7P7G - chain A; structure by X-ray diffraction, 1.70 A resolution.

# Chain A
Name: Casein kinase I isoform delta
From: Homo sapiens
Notes: EC 2.7.11.1, 2.7.11.26
UniProt: P48730 (KC1D_HUMAN); residues 1-294 here = UniProt positions 1-294
Chain sequence (296 residues; numbered -1 to 294; the number before each row is that of its first residue; numbers below 1 keep their minus sign (Ser-1 is residue -1)):
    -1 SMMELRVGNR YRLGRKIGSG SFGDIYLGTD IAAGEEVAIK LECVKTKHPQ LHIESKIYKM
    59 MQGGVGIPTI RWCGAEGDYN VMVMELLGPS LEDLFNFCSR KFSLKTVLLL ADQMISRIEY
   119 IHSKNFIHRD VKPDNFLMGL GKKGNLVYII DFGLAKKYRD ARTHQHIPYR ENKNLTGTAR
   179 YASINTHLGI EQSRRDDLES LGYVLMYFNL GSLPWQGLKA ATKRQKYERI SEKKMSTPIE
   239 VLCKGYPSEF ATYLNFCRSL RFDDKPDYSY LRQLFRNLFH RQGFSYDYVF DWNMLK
Unresolved in the structure: -1 to 7
Sequence notes: expression tag (-1 to 0)
Modified residues: Thr220 (phosphothreonine; TPO)
UniProt features mapped onto this chain:
  - active site: Asp128 (Proton acceptor)
  - binding site (ATP): Ile15 to Ile23, Lys38
  - natural variant: Thr44 (T44A: In FASPS2), His46 (H46R: In FASPS2), Ser97 (S97C: In breast cancer samples)
  - mutagenesis: Lys38 (K38M: Impaired kinase activity and abnormal subcellular localization with exclusive accumulation to the nucleus), Thr176 (T176I: Impaired kinase activity and abnormal subcellular localization with exclusive accumulation to the nucleus)
Small-molecule neighbours: adenosine monophosphate (AMP): Ile15, Gly16, Ser17, Gly18, Ile23, Ala36, Lys38, Met82, Glu83, Leu84, Leu85, Asn133, Leu135, Ile148, Asp149
From the paper describing this entry:
  - post-translational modification sites: Thr220

# Overview
Chain A binds adenosine monophosphate. UniProt lists active-site residue Asp128, 10 ATP-binding residues and 2
mutagenesis sites. From the paper: a modification site at Thr220.
Chain A is Casein kinase I isoform delta (Homo sapiens); the structure, Crystal structure of phosphorylated
pT220 Casein Kinase I delta (CK1d), conformation 2 and 3, was determined by X-ray diffraction together with
7P7F and 7P7H from the same study.
